Entry 6FEA (X-ray diffraction, 1.20 A resolution); this record covers chains A and E of the 6 polymer chains in the assembly.

[Chain A]
Protein: Nitrogenase protein alpha chain
Source organism: Azotobacter vinelandii DJ
Notes: EC 1.18.6.1
UniProt: C1DI25 (C1DI25_AZOVD); residues 1-474 here = UniProt positions 1-474
Sequence (474 residues; row label = number of the first residue in the row):
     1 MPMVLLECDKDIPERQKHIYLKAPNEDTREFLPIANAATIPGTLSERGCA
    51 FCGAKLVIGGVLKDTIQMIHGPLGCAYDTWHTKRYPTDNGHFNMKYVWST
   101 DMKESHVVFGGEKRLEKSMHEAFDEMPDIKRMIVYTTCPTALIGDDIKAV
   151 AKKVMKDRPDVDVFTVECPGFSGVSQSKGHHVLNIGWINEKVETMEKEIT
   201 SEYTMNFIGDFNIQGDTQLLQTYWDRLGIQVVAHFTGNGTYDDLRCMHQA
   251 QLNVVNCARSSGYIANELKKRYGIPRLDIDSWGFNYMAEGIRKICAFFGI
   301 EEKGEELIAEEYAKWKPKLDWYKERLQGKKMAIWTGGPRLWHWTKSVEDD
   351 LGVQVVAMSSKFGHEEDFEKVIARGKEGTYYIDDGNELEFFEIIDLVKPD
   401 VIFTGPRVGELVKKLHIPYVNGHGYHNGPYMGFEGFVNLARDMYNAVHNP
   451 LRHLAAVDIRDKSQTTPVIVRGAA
Not modelled in the structure: 1, 463-474
Bound ions: fe(8)-S(7) cluster Fe: Cys49, Cys75, Cys138 (shared with 4 residues of chain B); FeV Fe: Cys257, His423 (together with 3-hydroxy-3-carboxy-adipic acid, carbonate ion); Zn2+: His448 (shared with His379(E) of chain E)
Small-molecule neighbours:
  - fe(8)-S(7) cluster (CLF): Cys49, Phe51, Pro72, Gly74, Cys75, Asp78, Thr137, Cys138, Gly170
  - carbonate ion (CO3): Thr335, Gly336, Gly337, Pro338, Arg339, Leu340, His423
  - FeV (D6N): Val57, Lys83, Gln176, His180, Phe211, Ile213, Cys257, Arg259, Ser260, Trp282, Gly336, Pro338, Arg339, Lys361, Phe362, Gly422, His423
  - hydrosulfuric acid (H2S): Arg47, Gly48, Ser175, Gln176, Lys361, Phe362
  - 3-hydroxy-3-carboxy-adipic acid (HCA): Cys52, Leu56, Thr82, Lys83, Gln176, Lys361, Gly405, Pro406, His423

[Chain E]
Protein: Vanadium nitrogenase beta subunit, vnfK
Source organism: Azotobacter vinelandii DJ
Notes: EC 1.18.6.1
UniProt: C1DI23 (C1DI23_AZOVD); residue numbers follow UniProt; this construct covers 1-475
Sequence (475 residues; each row starts with the number of its first residue):
     1 MSNCELTVLKPAEVKLSPRDREGIINPMYDCQPAGAQYAGIGIKDCIPLV
    51 HGGQGCTMFVRLLFAQHFKENFDVASTSLHEESAVFGGAKRVEEGVLVLA
   101 RRYPNLRVIPIITTCSTEVIGDDIEGSIRVCNRALEAEFPDRKIYLAPVH
   151 TPSFKGSHVTGYAECVKSVFKTITDAHGKGQPSGKLNVFPGWVNPGDVVL
   201 LKRYFKEMDVEANIYMDTEDFDSPMLPNKSIETHGRTTVEDIADSANALA
   251 TLSLARYEGNTTGELLQKTFAVPNALVNTPYGIKNTDDMLRKIAEVTGKE
   301 IPESLVRERGIALDALADLAHMFFANKKVAIFGHPDLVLGLAQFCMEVEL
   351 EPVLLLIGDDQGNKYKKDPRIEELKNTAHFDIEIVHNADLWELEKRINAG
   401 LQLDLIMGHSKGRYVAIEANIPMVRVGFPTFDRAGLYRKPSIGYQGAMEL
   451 GEMIANAMFAHMEYTRNKEWILNTW
Not modelled in the structure: 1-11
Bound ions: fe(8)-S(7) cluster Fe: Cys31, Cys56, Cys115, Ser153 (shared with 3 residues of chain D); Mg2+ site 1: Glu70 (shared with 1 residue of chain B); Mg2+ site 2: Asp314 (shared with 1 residue of chain B); Zn2+: His379 (shared with His448(A) of chain A)
Small-molecule neighbours: fe(8)-S(7) cluster (CLF): Cys31, Pro33, Gly53, Gln54, Gly55, Cys56, Phe59, Thr114, Cys115, Ser153

[How chain A and chain E interact]
Contacting residue pairs (61):
  His81(A) - Asn473(E)
  Thr82(A) - Asn473(E)
  Thr82(A) - Thr474(E)
  Lys83(A) - Asn473(E)  hydrogen bond (backbone-side chain)
  Arg84(A) - Trp470(E)
  Arg84(A) - Ile471(E)  hydrogen bond (side chain-backbone)
  Arg84(A) - Asn473(E)  hydrogen bond
  Arg84(A) - Thr474(E)  hydrogen bond
  Arg84(A) - Trp475(E)
  Pro86(A) - Trp470(E)
  His91(A) - Glu469(E)  salt bridge
  His91(A) - Trp470(E)
  Met94(A) - Trp470(E)  hydrophobic
  Gln214(A) - Lys468(E)  hydrogen bond
  Gln214(A) - Trp470(E)
  Gln214(A) - Ile471(E)
  Pro406(A) - Thr474(E)
  Glu410(A) - Trp475(E)
  Lys413(A) - Asp314(E)  salt bridge
  Lys413(A) - Ala317(E)
  Lys413(A) - Asp318(E)  salt bridge
  Lys414(A) - Asp314(E)  salt bridge
  Tyr419(A) - His321(E)  hydrogen bond (backbone-side chain)
  Asn421(A) - Thr474(E)
  His426(A) - His321(E)  hydrogen bond
  His426(A) - Met322(E)
  His426(A) - Ile471(E)
  Asn427(A) - His321(E)
  Asn427(A) - Met322(E)  hydrogen bond (side chain-backbone)
  Gly428(A) - Lys468(E)  hydrogen bond (backbone-side chain)
  Arg441(A) - Ala325(E)  hydrogen bond (side chain-backbone)
  Arg441(A) - Asn326(E)  hydrogen bond
  Asn445(A) - His321(E)
  Asn445(A) - Ala325(E)
  Asn445(A) - Asn326(E)  hydrogen bond
  Asn445(A) - Glu349(E)
  Ala446(A) - His321(E)
  His448(A) - Glu349(E)
  His448(A) - His379(E)  hydrogen bond
  Asn449(A) - His321(E)
  Asn449(A) - Glu349(E)
  Pro450(A) - Met346(E)
  Pro450(A) - Glu347(E)
  Leu451(A) - Leu313(E)  hydrophobic
  Leu451(A) - Leu316(E)
  Leu451(A) - Ala317(E)
  Leu451(A) - Ala320(E)  hydrophobic
  Leu451(A) - Glu347(E)
  Leu454(A) - Arg309(E)  hydrogen bond (backbone-side chain)
  Ala455(A) - Leu313(E)  hydrophobic
  Val457(A) - Arg291(E)
  Val457(A) - Arg309(E)  hydrogen bond (backbone-side chain)
  Ile459(A) - Asp287(E)
  Ile459(A) - Ile301(E)
  Ile459(A) - Val306(E)  hydrophobic
  Ile459(A) - Arg309(E)
  Ile459(A) - Tyr444(E)
  Arg460(A) - Ile301(E)
  Arg460(A) - Glu303(E)
  Arg460(A) - Val306(E)
  Lys462(A) - Glu295(E)
Interface residues without a listed pair, chain A (32 interface residues in all): Asp442, Asp458
Interface residues without a listed pair, chain E (34 interface residues in all): Ile283, Lys284, Leu290, Ala294, Val348

[Summary]
32 residues of chain A face 34 of chain E across their interface; the contacts include 15 hydrogen bonds and 4
salt bridges. Polar pairs include His91(A)-Glu469(E), Lys413(A)-Asp314(E) and Lys413(A)-Asp318(E). Bound to
chain A: 3-hydroxy-3-carboxy-adipic acid, FeV, carbonate ion, hydrosulfuric acid and fe(8)-S(7) cluster.
Here chain A is Nitrogenase protein alpha chain and chain E is Vanadium nitrogenase beta subunit, vnfK, both
from Azotobacter vinelandii DJ. Entry 6FEA (A. vinelandii vanadium nitrogenase, turnover state) was determined
by X-ray diffraction.
